Entry 9AXR (X-ray diffraction, 3.30 A resolution); this record covers chains A and B.

== Chain A ==
Molecule: HY18-5B1_Ch Fab Heavy Chain
From: Mus musculus
Notes: antibody fragment or engineered binder
Sequence (231 residues; row label = number of the first residue in the row):
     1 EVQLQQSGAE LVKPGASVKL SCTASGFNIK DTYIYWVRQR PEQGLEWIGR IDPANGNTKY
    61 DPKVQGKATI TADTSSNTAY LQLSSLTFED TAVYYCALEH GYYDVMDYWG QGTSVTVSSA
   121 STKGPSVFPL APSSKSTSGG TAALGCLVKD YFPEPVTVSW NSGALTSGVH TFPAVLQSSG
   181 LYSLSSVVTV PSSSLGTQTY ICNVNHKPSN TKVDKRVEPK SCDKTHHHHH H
Unresolved in the structure: 221-231
Cystine bridges: Cys22-Cys96, Cys146-Cys202

== Chain B ==
Molecule: HY18-5B1_Ch Fab Light Chain
From: Mus musculus
Notes: antibody fragment or engineered binder
Sequence (214 residues; each row starts with the number of its first residue):
     1 DIVMTQSQKF MSTSVGDRVS VTCKASQNVD TNVAWYQKKP GQSPKALIYS ASYRYSGVPD
    61 RFTGSGSGTD FTLTISNVQS EDLAEYFCQQ YNSYPYTFGG GTKLEIKRTV AAPSVFIFPP
   121 SDEQLKSGTA SVVCLLNNFY PREAKVQWKV DNALQSGNSQ ESVTEQDSKD STYSLSSTLT
   181 LSKADYEKHK VYACEVTHQG LSSPVTKSFN RGEC
Unresolved in the structure: 214
Cystine bridges: Cys23-Cys88, Cys134-Cys194

== How chain A and chain B interact ==
Contacting residue pairs - 45 pairs, chain A then chain B:
  Leu45(A) with Phe98(B), hydrophobic
  Trp47(A) with Tyr94(B), hydrophobic; Pro95(B); Tyr96(B)
  Thr58(A) with Tyr94(B), hydrogen bond
  Asp61(A) with Pro95(B)
  Tyr95(A) with Ser43(B)
  Val105(A) with Tyr55(B)
  Met106(A) with Tyr55(B), hydrophobic
  Asp107(A) with Ala46(B)
  Trp109(A) with Tyr36(B), hydrophobic; Ser43(B); Pro44(B), hydrogen bond (side chain-backbone); Lys45(B); Ala46(B)
  Val127(A) with Glu123(B)
  Phe128(A) with Ser121(B); Glu123(B)
  Pro129(A) with Ser121(B)
  Leu130(A) with Phe118(B), hydrophobic
  Ala131(A) with Phe118(B)
  Ser133(A) with Ile117(B), hydrogen bond (side chain-backbone)
  Lys135(A) with Lys207(B), hydrogen bond (backbone-side chain); Ser208(B)
  Ser136(A) with Phe116(B)
  Ser138(A) with Phe116(B)
  Ala143(A) with Phe116(B), hydrophobic; Phe118(B)
  Leu144(A) with Phe118(B), hydrophobic
  His170(A) with Asn137(B), hydrogen bond; Asn138(B); Ser174(B)
  Thr171(A) with Thr164(B)
  Phe172(A) with Ser162(B); Thr164(B); Ser174(B); Leu175(B); Ser176(B)
  Pro173(A) with Ser162(B), hydrogen bond (backbone-side chain); Val163(B); Thr164(B)
  Val175(A) with Glu161(B); Ser162(B)
  Leu176(A) with Gln160(B), hydrogen bond (backbone-side chain)
  Gln177(A) with Gln160(B), hydrogen bond
Interface residues without a listed pair, chain A (37 interface residues in all): Glu46, Pro62, Gly110, Pro132, Thr137, Thr141, Leu147, Ser185, Val187, Thr189
Interface residues without a listed pair, chain B (34 interface residues in all): Gln89, Val115, Pro119, Ser131, Leu135, Glu165, Asp167

== Summary ==
37 residues of chain A face 34 of chain B across their interface; the contacts include 8 hydrogen bonds. Polar
pairs include Thr58(A)-Tyr94(B), Trp109(A)-Pro44(B) and Ser133(A)-Ile117(B).
Chain A is HY18-5B1_Ch Fab Heavy Chain and chain B is HY18-5B1_Ch Fab Light Chain, both from Mus musculus; the
structure, Crystal Structure of HY18-5B1_Ch Fab in Complex with Fentanyl, was determined by X-ray diffraction
(same publication as 9AXN, 9AXP, 9AXQ and 9AXS).
